Entry 9FKF (X-ray diffraction, 1.60 A resolution); this record covers chains A and C.

# Chain A (and C)
Molecule: Glucose-6-phosphate isomerase
From: Homo sapiens
Notes: EC 5.3.1.9; chain C of this document is another copy of the same molecule, construct and numbering; everything in this record applies to it too
UniProtKB: P06744 (G6PI_HUMAN); residue numbers follow UniProt; this construct covers 1-558
Amino-acid sequence (558 residues; row label = number of the first residue in the row):
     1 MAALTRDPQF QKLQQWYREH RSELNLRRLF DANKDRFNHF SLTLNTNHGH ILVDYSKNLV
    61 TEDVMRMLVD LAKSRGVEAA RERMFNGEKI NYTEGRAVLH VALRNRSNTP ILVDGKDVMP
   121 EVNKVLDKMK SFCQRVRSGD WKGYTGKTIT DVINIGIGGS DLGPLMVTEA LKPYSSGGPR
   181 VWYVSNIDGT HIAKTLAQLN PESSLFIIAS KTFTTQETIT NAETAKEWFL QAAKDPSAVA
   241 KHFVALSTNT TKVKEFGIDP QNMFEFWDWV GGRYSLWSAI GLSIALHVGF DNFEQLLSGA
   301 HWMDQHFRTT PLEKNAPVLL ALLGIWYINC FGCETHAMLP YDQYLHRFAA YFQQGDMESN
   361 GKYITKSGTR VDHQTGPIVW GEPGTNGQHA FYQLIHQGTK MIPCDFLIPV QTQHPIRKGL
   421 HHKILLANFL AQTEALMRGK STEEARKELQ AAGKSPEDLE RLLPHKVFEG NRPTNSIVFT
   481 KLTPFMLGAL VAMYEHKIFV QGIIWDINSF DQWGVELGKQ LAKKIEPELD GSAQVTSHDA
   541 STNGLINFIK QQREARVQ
Disordered / not traced: 1, 557-558 (chain C: 1, 558)
Small-molecule neighbours: phosphoenolpyruvate (PEP): Ile157, Ser160, Ser210, Thr212, Thr215, Lys519
From the paper describing this entry:
  - binding site for phosphoenolpyruvate: Ser210, Thr212, Thr215

# Interface between chain A and chain C
Pairs across the interface (310):
  Phe30(A) - Asp539(C)
  Phe30(A) - Ala540(C)
  Phe30(A) - Ser541(C)
  Lys34(A) - His538(C)  hydrogen bond (side chain-backbone)
  Lys34(A) - Ala540(C)
  Phe37(A) - Ala540(C)
  Phe37(A) - Ser541(C)
  Phe37(A) - Gly544(C)
  His48(A) - Val557(C)
  His50(A) - Phe548(C)
  His50(A) - Gln552(C)
  Leu52(A) - Leu545(C)  hydrophobic
  Leu52(A) - Phe548(C)  hydrophobic
  Asp54(A) - Ser541(C)  hydrogen bond
  Asp54(A) - Leu545(C)
  Ser56(A) - Ser541(C)
  Lys57(A) - Ser541(C)  hydrogen bond
  Lys57(A) - Leu545(C)
  Tyr92(A) - Arg461(C)  hydrogen bond (backbone-side chain)
  Thr93(A) - Arg461(C)  hydrogen bond (backbone-side chain)
  Thr93(A) - Leu462(C)
  Thr93(A) - His465(C)
  Ile157(A) - His389(C)
  Gly158(A) - His389(C)
  Ser185(A) - Asn386(C)  hydrogen bond
  Asn186(A) - Gln343(C)  hydrogen bond
  Asn186(A) - Gly384(C)  hydrogen bond (side chain-backbone)
  Asn186(A) - Thr385(C)  hydrogen bond (side chain-backbone)
  Asn186(A) - Asn386(C)  hydrogen bond (backbone-side chain)
  Asn186(A) - Leu425(C)
  Ile187(A) - Thr385(C)
  Ile187(A) - His421(C)  hydrogen bond (backbone-side chain)
  Ile187(A) - Ile424(C)  hydrophobic
  Ile187(A) - Leu425(C)  hydrophobic
  Asp188(A) - Asp342(C)
  Asp188(A) - Gln343(C)  hydrogen bond (side chain-backbone)
  Asp188(A) - Leu425(C)
  Gly189(A) - Ile416(C)
  Gly189(A) - His421(C)
  Thr190(A) - Tyr344(C)
  Thr190(A) - His414(C)
  His191(A) - Gln343(C)
  Ile192(A) - Ile416(C)  hydrophobic
  Ile192(A) - His421(C)
  Ala193(A) - His414(C)
  Lys194(A) - Tyr344(C)
  Gln216(A) - Ile424(C)
  Glu217(A) - Thr385(C)  hydrogen bond
  Glu217(A) - His389(C)  salt bridge
  Thr220(A) - Arg417(C)  hydrogen bond (backbone-side chain)
  Thr220(A) - Leu420(C)
  Thr220(A) - His421(C)
  Thr220(A) - Ile424(C)
  Asn221(A) - His421(C)
  Glu223(A) - Arg417(C)
  Thr224(A) - Arg417(C)  hydrogen bond
  Thr224(A) - His421(C)  hydrogen bond
  Glu227(A) - Arg417(C)
  Gly332(A) - Glu334(C)
  Cys333(A) - Glu334(C)
  Glu334(A) - Gly332(C)
  Glu334(A) - Cys333(C)
  Glu334(A) - Glu334(C)  hydrogen bond (side chain-backbone)
  Glu334(A) - Lys400(C)
  Thr335(A) - Thr335(C)
  Thr335(A) - Ile378(C)
  Asp342(A) - Asp188(C)
  Gln343(A) - Asn186(C)  hydrogen bond
  Gln343(A) - Asp188(C)  hydrogen bond (backbone-side chain)
  Gln343(A) - His191(C)
  Tyr344(A) - Thr190(C)
  Tyr344(A) - Lys194(C)
  Arg347(A) - Arg347(C)
  Arg347(A) - Glu382(C)  salt bridge
  Gln353(A) - Trp380(C)
  Gln353(A) - Glu382(C)
  Gln353(A) - Ala390(C)
  Gln353(A) - Phe391(C)
  Gln354(A) - His389(C)  hydrogen bond (side chain-backbone)
  Gln354(A) - Ala390(C)
  Met357(A) - Trp380(C)  hydrophobic
  Met357(A) - Phe391(C)  hydrophobic
  Met357(A) - Leu394(C)
  Glu358(A) - His389(C)
  Glu358(A) - Ala390(C)
  Glu358(A) - Gln393(C)
  Gly361(A) - Gln393(C)  hydrogen bond (backbone-side chain)
  Gly361(A) - Leu394(C)
  Gly361(A) - Gln397(C)
  Gly361(A) - Gly398(C)
  Lys362(A) - Gln393(C)
  Lys362(A) - Gln397(C)
  Lys362(A) - Gly398(C)
  Lys362(A) - Thr399(C)
  Tyr363(A) - Gln397(C)  hydrogen bond (backbone-backbone)
  Tyr363(A) - Val467(C)  hydrogen bond (side chain-backbone)
  Tyr363(A) - Glu469(C)
  Ile364(A) - Pro464(C)
  Ile364(A) - His465(C)
  Thr365(A) - His465(C)
  Gly368(A) - Pro464(C)
  Arg370(A) - Glu469(C)  salt bridge
  Val371(A) - Thr399(C)
  His373(A) - Thr399(C)
  Gln374(A) - Thr399(C)  hydrogen bond
  Gln374(A) - Lys400(C)  hydrogen bond
  Thr375(A) - Thr399(C)  hydrogen bond (backbone-side chain)
  Thr375(A) - Lys400(C)  hydrogen bond (backbone-side chain)
  Gly376(A) - Leu394(C)
  Gly376(A) - Lys400(C)  hydrogen bond (backbone-side chain)
  Pro377(A) - Leu394(C)
  Pro377(A) - Lys400(C)
  Ile378(A) - Thr335(C)
  Ile378(A) - Trp380(C)
  Ile378(A) - Ile402(C)  hydrophobic
  Trp380(A) - Gln353(C)
  Trp380(A) - Met357(C)  hydrophobic
  Trp380(A) - Ile378(C)
  Glu382(A) - Arg347(C)  salt bridge
  Glu382(A) - Gln353(C)
  Gly384(A) - Asn186(C)  hydrogen bond (backbone-side chain)
  Thr385(A) - Ile157(C)
  Thr385(A) - Asn186(C)  hydrogen bond (backbone-side chain)
  Thr385(A) - Ile187(C)
  Thr385(A) - Glu217(C)  hydrogen bond
  Asn386(A) - Ile157(C)
  Asn386(A) - Ser185(C)  hydrogen bond
  Asn386(A) - Asn186(C)
  His389(A) - Ile157(C)
  His389(A) - Gly158(C)
  His389(A) - Glu217(C)  salt bridge
  His389(A) - Gln354(C)  hydrogen bond (backbone-side chain)
  His389(A) - Glu358(C)
  Ala390(A) - Gln353(C)
  Ala390(A) - Gln354(C)
  Ala390(A) - Glu358(C)
  Phe391(A) - Gln353(C)
  Phe391(A) - Met357(C)  hydrophobic
  Gln393(A) - Glu358(C)
  Gln393(A) - Gly361(C)  hydrogen bond (side chain-backbone)
  Gln393(A) - Lys362(C)
  Gln393(A) - Gln512(C)
  Gln393(A) - Trp513(C)
  Gln393(A) - Gly514(C)  hydrogen bond (side chain-backbone)
  Gln393(A) - Val515(C)
  Leu394(A) - Met357(C)
  Leu394(A) - Gly361(C)
  Leu394(A) - Gly376(C)
  Leu394(A) - Pro377(C)
  His396(A) - Gly514(C)
  Gln397(A) - Gly361(C)
  Gln397(A) - Lys362(C)
  Gln397(A) - Tyr363(C)  hydrogen bond (backbone-backbone)
  Gln397(A) - Trp513(C)
  Gln397(A) - Gly514(C)  hydrogen bond (side chain-backbone)
  Gly398(A) - Gly361(C)
  Gly398(A) - Lys362(C)
  Thr399(A) - Lys362(C)
  Thr399(A) - Val371(C)
  Thr399(A) - His373(C)
  Thr399(A) - Gln374(C)  hydrogen bond
  Thr399(A) - Thr375(C)  hydrogen bond (side chain-backbone)
  Lys400(A) - Glu334(C)
  Lys400(A) - Gln374(C)  hydrogen bond
  Lys400(A) - Thr375(C)  hydrogen bond (side chain-backbone)
  Lys400(A) - Gly376(C)  hydrogen bond (side chain-backbone)
  Ile402(A) - Ile378(C)  hydrophobic
  Val410(A) - Ile549(C)
  Val410(A) - Gln552(C)
  Val410(A) - Arg553(C)
  Gln411(A) - Gln552(C)  hydrogen bond (side chain-backbone)
  Gln411(A) - Arg553(C)
  Gln411(A) - Ala555(C)  hydrogen bond (side chain-backbone)
  His414(A) - Thr190(C)
  His414(A) - Ala193(C)
  Ile416(A) - Gly189(C)
  Ile416(A) - Ile192(C)  hydrophobic
  Arg417(A) - Thr220(C)
  Arg417(A) - Glu223(C)
  Arg417(A) - Thr224(C)  hydrogen bond
  Arg417(A) - Glu227(C)
  His421(A) - Ile187(C)  hydrogen bond (side chain-backbone)
  His421(A) - Gly189(C)
  His421(A) - Ile192(C)
  His421(A) - Thr220(C)
  His421(A) - Asn221(C)
  His421(A) - Thr224(C)  hydrogen bond
  Lys423(A) - Glu526(C)
  Lys423(A) - Leu529(C)
  Lys423(A) - Asp530(C)  salt bridge
  Ile424(A) - Ile187(C)  hydrophobic
  Ile424(A) - Gln216(C)
  Leu425(A) - Asn186(C)
  Leu425(A) - Ile187(C)  hydrophobic
  Leu425(A) - Asp188(C)
  Leu426(A) - Leu529(C)  hydrophobic
  Leu426(A) - Ile549(C)  hydrophobic
  Ala427(A) - Ala522(C)
  Ala427(A) - Ile525(C)  hydrophobic
  Ala427(A) - Leu529(C)
  Asn428(A) - Ala522(C)
  Leu430(A) - Ile525(C)  hydrophobic
  Leu430(A) - Leu545(C)  hydrophobic
  Leu430(A) - Ile546(C)  hydrophobic
  Ala431(A) - Gly518(C)
  Ala431(A) - Leu521(C)
  Ala431(A) - Ala522(C)
  Ala431(A) - Ile525(C)
  Gln432(A) - Gly518(C)
  Glu434(A) - Leu521(C)
  Glu434(A) - Ile525(C)
  Glu434(A) - His538(C)  salt bridge
  Glu434(A) - Asp539(C)
  Glu434(A) - Thr542(C)
  Ala435(A) - Leu517(C)  hydrophobic
  Ala435(A) - Leu521(C)
  Met437(A) - Asp539(C)
  Gly439(A) - Leu517(C)
  Lys440(A) - Leu517(C)
  Lys440(A) - Gln520(C)  hydrogen bond
  Glu448(A) - Gln520(C)  hydrogen bond
  Leu462(A) - Thr93(C)
  Leu462(A) - Trp513(C)  hydrophobic
  Pro464(A) - Ile364(C)
  Pro464(A) - Gly368(C)
  His465(A) - Thr93(C)
  His465(A) - Ile364(C)
  His465(A) - Thr365(C)
  His465(A) - Trp513(C)
  Lys466(A) - Trp513(C)
  Lys466(A) - Glu516(C)  salt bridge
  Val467(A) - Tyr363(C)  hydrogen bond (backbone-side chain)
  Phe468(A) - Trp513(C)
  Phe468(A) - Gly514(C)
  Phe468(A) - Leu517(C)  hydrophobic
  Glu469(A) - Tyr363(C)
  Glu469(A) - Arg370(C)  salt bridge
  Ser476(A) - Leu545(C)
  Val478(A) - Leu545(C)  hydrophobic
  Val478(A) - Phe548(C)
  Thr480(A) - Gln552(C)  hydrogen bond
  Thr480(A) - Val557(C)
  Gln512(A) - Gln393(C)
  Trp513(A) - Gln393(C)
  Trp513(A) - Gln397(C)
  Trp513(A) - Leu462(C)  hydrophobic
  Trp513(A) - His465(C)
  Trp513(A) - Lys466(C)
  Trp513(A) - Phe468(C)
  Gly514(A) - Gln393(C)  hydrogen bond (backbone-side chain)
  Gly514(A) - His396(C)
  Gly514(A) - Gln397(C)  hydrogen bond (backbone-side chain)
  Gly514(A) - Phe468(C)
  Val515(A) - Gln393(C)
  Glu516(A) - Lys466(C)  salt bridge
  Leu517(A) - Ala435(C)  hydrophobic
  Leu517(A) - Gly439(C)
  Leu517(A) - Lys440(C)
  Leu517(A) - Phe468(C)
  Gly518(A) - Ala431(C)
  Gly518(A) - Gln432(C)
  Gln520(A) - Lys440(C)  hydrogen bond
  Gln520(A) - Glu448(C)  hydrogen bond
  Leu521(A) - Ala431(C)
  Leu521(A) - Glu434(C)
  Leu521(A) - Ala435(C)
  Ala522(A) - Ala427(C)
  Ala522(A) - Asn428(C)
  Ala522(A) - Ala431(C)
  Ile525(A) - Leu430(C)  hydrophobic
  Ile525(A) - Ala431(C)
  Ile525(A) - Glu434(C)
  Glu526(A) - Lys423(C)
  Glu526(A) - Ala427(C)
  Leu529(A) - Lys423(C)
  Leu529(A) - Ala427(C)
  Asp530(A) - Lys423(C)  salt bridge
  His538(A) - Glu434(C)  salt bridge
  Asp539(A) - Phe30(C)
  Asp539(A) - Glu434(C)
  Asp539(A) - Met437(C)
  Ala540(A) - Phe30(C)
  Ala540(A) - Lys34(C)
  Ala540(A) - Phe37(C)
  Ser541(A) - Phe30(C)
  Ser541(A) - Phe37(C)
  Ser541(A) - Asp54(C)  hydrogen bond
  Ser541(A) - Ser56(C)  hydrogen bond
  Ser541(A) - Lys57(C)  hydrogen bond
  Thr542(A) - Glu434(C)
  Gly544(A) - Phe37(C)
  Leu545(A) - Leu52(C)  hydrophobic
  Leu545(A) - Asp54(C)
  Leu545(A) - Lys57(C)
  Leu545(A) - Leu430(C)  hydrophobic
  Leu545(A) - Ser476(C)
  Leu545(A) - Val478(C)  hydrophobic
  Ile546(A) - Leu430(C)  hydrophobic
  Phe548(A) - His50(C)
  Phe548(A) - Leu52(C)  hydrophobic
  Phe548(A) - Val478(C)
  Ile549(A) - Val410(C)
  Ile549(A) - Leu426(C)  hydrophobic
  Gln552(A) - His50(C)
  Gln552(A) - Val410(C)
  Gln552(A) - Gln411(C)  hydrogen bond (backbone-side chain)
  Gln552(A) - Thr480(C)  hydrogen bond
  Arg553(A) - Val410(C)
  Arg553(A) - Gln411(C)  hydrogen bond (backbone-side chain)
  Ala555(A) - Gln411(C)  hydrogen bond (backbone-side chain)
Other interface residues (no listed pair), chain A (142 interface residues in all): Gly49, Ile51, Leu162, Ala350, Gln388, Met401, Thr412, Leu420, Phe479, Thr483, Asp511, Glu554
Other interface residues (no listed pair), chain C (146 interface residues in all): Thr43, Ile51, Tyr92, Gly159, Leu162, Thr215, Tyr341, Ala350, Gln388, Met401, Thr412, Phe479, Asp511, Asn543, Arg556

# Summary
Chain A and chain C form an interface of 142 and 146 residues respectively, with 62 hydrogen bonds and 12 salt
bridges. Polar pairs include Glu217(A)-His389(C), Arg347(A)-Glu382(C) and Arg370(A)-Glu469(C). Chain A binds
phosphoenolpyruvate. From the paper: a binding site for phosphoenolpyruvate at Ser210(A), Thr212(A) and
Thr215(A).
Chain A and chain C are both Glucose-6-phosphate isomerase (Homo sapiens); the structure, Crystal structure of
human Glucose-6-phosphate isomerase with phosphoenol pyruvate ligand, was determined by X-ray diffraction
(same publication as 9F69, 9FCW, 9FFC, 9FHF and 9FKC).
